Entry 3CC2 (X-ray diffraction, 2.40 A resolution); this record covers chains B and 0 of the 31 polymer chains in the assembly.

== Chain B ==
Name: 50S ribosomal protein L3P
From: Haloarcula marismortui
UniProt: P20279 (RL3_HALMA); residues 0-337 here correspond to UniProt positions 1-338 (UniProt number = residue number + 1)
Amino-acid sequence (338 residues; row label = number of the first residue in the row; numbering starts at 0):
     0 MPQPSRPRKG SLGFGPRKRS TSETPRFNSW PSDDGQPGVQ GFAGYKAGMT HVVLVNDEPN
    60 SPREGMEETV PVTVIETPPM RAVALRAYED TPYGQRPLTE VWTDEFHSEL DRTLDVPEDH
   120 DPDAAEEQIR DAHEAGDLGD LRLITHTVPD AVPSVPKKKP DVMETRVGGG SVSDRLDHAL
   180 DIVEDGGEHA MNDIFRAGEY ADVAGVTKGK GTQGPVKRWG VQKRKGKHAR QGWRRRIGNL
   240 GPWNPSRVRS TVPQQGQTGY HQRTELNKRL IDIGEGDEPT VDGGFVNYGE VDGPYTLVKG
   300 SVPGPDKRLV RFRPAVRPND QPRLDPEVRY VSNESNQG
Not modelled in the structure: 0
Bound ions: Na+ site 1: Arg-229 (shared with G836(0), U837(0), A1736(0) of chain 0); Mg2+ site 1: Gln-230 (shared with G836(0), U2615(0) of chain 0); Na+ site 2: Gln-230 (shared with U837(0) of chain 0); Mg2+ site 2: Asn-335 (shared with A2757(0) of chain 0)

== Chain 0 ==
Molecule: 23S ribosomal RNA
From: Haloarcula marismortui
Sequence (2923 nucleotides; numbered 1 to 2923; the number before each row is that of its first residue):
     1 GUUGGCUACU AUGCCAGCUG GUGGAUUGCU CGGCUCAGGC GCUGAUGAAG GACGUGCCAA
    61 GCUGCGAUAA GCUGUGGGGA GCCGCACGGA GGCGAAGAAC CACAGAUUUC CGAAUGAGAA
   121 UCUCUCUAAC AAUUGCUUCG CGCAAUGAGG AACCCCGAGA ACUGAAACAU CUCAGUAUCG
   181 GGAGGAACAG AAAACGCAAC GUGAUGUCGU UAGUAACCGC GAGUGAACGC GAUACAGCCC
   241 AAACCGAAGC CCUCACGGGC AAUGUGGUGU CAGGGCUACC UCUCAUCAGC CGACCGUCUU
   301 CACGAAGUCU CUUGGAAUAG AGCGUGAUAC AGGGUGACAA CCCCGUACUG AAGACCAGUA
   361 CGCUGUGCGG UAGUGCCAGA GUAGCGGGGG UUGGAUAUCC CUCGCGAAUA ACGCAGGCAU
   421 CGACUGCGAA GGCUAAACAC AACCUGAGAC CGAUAGUGAA CAAGUAGUGU GAACGAACGC
   481 UGCAAAGUAC CCUCAGAAGG GAGGCGAAAU AGAGCAUGAA AUCAGUUGGC GAUCGAGCGA
   541 CAGGGCAUAC AAGGUCCCUU GACGAAUGAC CGAGACGCGA GUCUCCAGUA AGACUCACGG
   601 GAAGCCGAUG UUCUGUCGUA CGUUUUGAAA AACGAGCCAG GGAGUGUGUC UGUAUGGCAA
   661 GUCUAACCGG AGUAUCCGGG GAGGCACAGG GAAACCGACA UGGCCGCAGG GCUUUGCCCG
   721 AGGGCCGCCG UCUUCAAGGG CGGGGAGCCA UGUGGACACG ACCCGAAUCC GGACGAUCUA
   781 CGCAUGGACA AGAUGAAGCG UGCCGAAAGG CACGUGGAAG UCUGUUAGAG UUGGUGUCCU
   841 ACAAUACCCU CUCGUGAUCU AUGUGUAGGG GUGAAAGGCC CAUCGAGUCC GGCAACAGCU
   901 GGUUCCAAUC GAAACAUGUC GAAGCAUGAC CUCCGCCGAG GUAGUCUGUG AGGUAGAGCG
   961 ACCGAUUGGU GUGUCCGCCU CCGAGAGGAG UCGGCACACC UGUCAAACUC CAAACUUACA
  1021 GACGCUGUUU GACGCGGGGA UUCCGGUGCG CGGGGUAAGC CUGUGUACCA GGAGGGGAAC
  1081 AACCCAGAGA UAGGUUAAGG UCCCCAAGUG UGGAUUAAGU GUAAUCCUCU GAAGGUGGUC
  1141 UCGAGCCCUA GACAGCCGGG AGGUGAGCUU AGAAGCAGCU ACCCUCUAAG AAAAGCGUAA
  1201 CAGCUUACCG GCCGAGGUUU GAGGCGCCCA AAAUGAUCGG GACUCAAAUC CACCACCGAG
  1261 ACCUGUCCGU ACCACUCAUA CUGGUAAUCG AGUAGAUUGG CGCUCUAAUU GGAUGGAAGC
  1321 AGGGGCGAGA GCUCCUGUGG ACCGAUUAGU GACGAAAAUC CUGGCCAUAG UAGCAGCGAU
  1381 AGUCGGGUGA GAACCCCGAC GGCCUAAUGG AUAAGGGUUC CUCAGCACUG CUGAUCAGCU
  1441 GAGGGUUAGC CGGUCCUAAG UCUCACCGCA ACUCGACUGA GACGAAAUGG GAAACAGGUU
  1501 AAUAUUCCUG UGCCAUCAUG CAGUGAAAGU UGACGCCCUG GGGUCGAUCA CGCCGGGCAU
  1561 UCGCCCGGUC GAACCGUCCA ACUCCGUGGA AGCCGUAAUG GCAGGAAGCG GACGAACGGC
  1621 GGCAUAGGGA AACGUGAUUC AACCUGGGGC CCAUGAAAAG ACGAGCAUGA UGUCCGUACC
  1681 GAGAACCGAC ACAGGUGUCC AUGGCGGCGA AAGCCAAGGC CUGUCGGGAG CAACCAACGU
  1741 UAGGGAAUUC GGCAAGUUAG UCCCGUACCU UCGGAAGAAG GGAUGCCUGC UCCGGAACGG
  1801 AGCAGGUCGC AGUGACUCGG AAGCUCGGAC UGUCUAGUAA CAACAUAGGU GACCGCAAAU
  1861 CCGCAAGGAC UCGUACGGUC ACUGAAUCCU GCCCAGUGCA GGUAUCUGAA CACCUCGUAC
  1921 AAGAGGACGA AGGACCUGUC AACGGCGGGG GUAACUAUGA CCCUCUUAAG GUAGCGUAGU
  1981 ACCUUGCCGC AUCAGUAGCG GCUUGCAUGA AUGGAUUAAC CAGAGCUUCA CUGUCCCAAC
  2041 GUUGGGCCCG GUGAACUGUA CAUUCCAGUG CGGAGUCUGG AGACACCCAG GGGGAAGCGA
  2101 AGACCCUAUG GAGCUUUACU GCAGGCUGUC GCUGAGACGU GGUCGCCGAU GUGCAGCAUA
  2161 GGUAGGAGUC GUUACAGAGG UACCCGCGCU AGCGGGCCAC CCAGACAACA GUGAAAUACU
  2221 ACCCGUCGGU GACUGCGACU CUCACUCCGG GAGGAGGACA CCGAUAGCCG GGCAGUUUGA
  2281 CUGGGGCGGU ACGCGCUCGA AAAGAUAUCG AGCGCGCCCU AUGGUCAUCU CAGCCGGGAC
  2341 AGAGACCCGG CGAAGAGUGC AAGAGCAAAA GAUGACUUGA CAGUGUUCUU CCCAACGAGG
  2401 AACGCUGACG CGAAAGCGUG GUCUAGCGAA CCAAUUAGCC UGCUUGAUGC GGGCAAUUGA
  2461 UGACAGAAAA GCUACCCUAG GGAUAACAGA GUCGUCACUC GCAAGAGCAC AUAUCGACCG
  2521 AGUGGCUUGC UACCUCGAUG UCGGUUCCCU CCAUCCUGCC CGUGCAGAAG CGGGCAAGGG
  2581 UGAGGUUGUU CGCCUAUUAA AGGAGGUCGU GAGCUGGGUU UAGACCGUCG UGAGACAGGU
  2641 CGGCUGCUAU CUACUGGGUG UGUAAUGGUG UCUGACAAGA ACGACCGUAU AGUACGAGAG
  2701 GAACUACGGU UGGUGGCCAC UGGUGUACCG GUUGUUCGAG AGAGCACGUG CCGGGUAGCC
  2761 ACGCCACACG GGGUAAGAGC UGAACGCAUC UAAGCUCGAA ACCCACUUGG AAAAGAGACA
  2821 CCGCCGAGGU CCCGCGUACA AGACGCGGUC GAUAGACUCG GGGUGUGCGC GUCGAGGUAA
  2881 CGAGACGUUA AGCCCACGAG CACUAACAGA CCAAAGCCAU CAU
Not modelled in the structure: 1-9, 126-127, 715, 971-998, 1560, 1952-1963, 2137-2236, 2339-2343, 2665-2666, 2915-2923
Modified / non-standard residues: 1MA (6-hydro-1-methyladenosine-5'-monophosphate) at position 628, OMU (o2'-methyluridine 5'-monophosphate) at position 2587, OMG (o2'-methylguanosine-5'-monophosphate) at position 2588, UR3 (3-methyluridine-5'-monophoshate) at position 2619, PSU (pseudouridine-5'-monophosphate) at position 2621
Bound ions: Mg2+ site 1 near G28 (its only coordinating residue here); Na+ site 1: C40, G41, A442, C443; Na+ site 2: G56, A59, G61; Na+ site 3: G66, U107, U108; Mg2+ site 2 near U115 (its only coordinating residue here); Na+ site 4: C130, U146; Na+ site 5: C141, G142; Mg2+ site 3: C162, U2276; K+ site 1: C162, U163, U172; Mg2+ site 4: A165, A167, C168; Na+ site 6: A165, A166, A167; Mg2+ site 5: A166, G219; 67 more Na+ sites not listed; 91 more Mg2+ sites not listed; 1 more K+ sites not listed

== Interface between chain B and chain 0 ==
Contacting residue pairs (339):
  Pro-1(B) / C2591(0)  phosphate contact
  Gln-2(B) / U2545(0)  hydrogen bond to the phosphate
  Gln-2(B) / U2546(0)  hydrogen bond to the base
  Gln-2(B) / C2547(0)  hydrogen bond to the base
  Pro-3(B) / G2582(0)  phosphate contact
  Pro-3(B) / A2583(0)  phosphate contact
  Ser-4(B) / U2581(0)  base contact
  Ser-4(B) / G2582(0)  hydrogen bond to the phosphate
  Arg-5(B) / C2547(0)  salt bridge to the phosphate
  Arg-5(B) / C2548(0)  salt bridge to the phosphate
  Arg-5(B) / U2581(0)  phosphate contact
  Pro-6(B) / G2580(0)  phosphate contact
  Pro-6(B) / U2581(0)  phosphate contact
  Pro-6(B) / G2713(0)  sugar contact
  Arg-7(B) / C2548(0)  phosphate contact
  Arg-7(B) / C2549(0)  salt bridge to the phosphate
  Arg-7(B) / U2714(0)  phosphate contact
  Lys-8(B) / C2547(0)  phosphate contact
  Lys-8(B) / C2548(0)  hydrogen bond to the phosphate
  Gly-9(B) / U2714(0)  hydrogen bond to the phosphate
  Gly-9(B) / G2715(0)  phosphate contact
  Ser-10(B) / A2681(0)  hydrogen bond to the base
  Ser-10(B) / U2714(0)  hydrogen bond to the phosphate
  Ser-10(B) / G2715(0)  hydrogen bond to the phosphate
  Leu-11(B) / C2549(0)  phosphate contact
  Leu-11(B) / A2678(0)  hydrogen bond to the sugar
  Leu-11(B) / G2679(0)  sugar contact
  Gly-12(B) / A2678(0)  base contact
  Gly-12(B) / G2679(0)  sugar contact
  Gly-12(B) / U2807(0)  base contact
  Gly-12(B) / U2808(0)  sugar contact
  Phe-13(B) / U2714(0)  sugar contact
  Phe-13(B) / G2715(0)  sugar contact
  Phe-13(B) / U2807(0)  sugar contact
  Phe-13(B) / U2808(0)  hydrogen bond to the sugar
  Gly-14(B) / U2808(0)  hydrogen bond to the sugar
  Gly-14(B) / G2809(0)  sugar contact
  Pro-15(B) / G2656(0)  phosphate contact
  Pro-15(B) / G2809(0)  sugar contact
  Arg-16(B) / G2656(0)  hydrogen bond to the phosphate
  Arg-16(B) / G2715(0)  salt bridge to the phosphate
  Lys-17(B) / G2656(0)  phosphate contact
  Lys-17(B) / G2657(0)  phosphate contact
  Lys-17(B) / G2809(0)  phosphate contact
  Lys-17(B) / G2810(0)  salt bridge to the phosphate
  Arg-18(B) / G2657(0)  hydrogen bond to the phosphate
  Arg-18(B) / G2658(0)  salt bridge to the phosphate
  Arg-18(B) / C2839(0)  hydrogen bond to the phosphate
  Arg-18(B) / G2842(0)  hydrogen bond to the base
  Arg-18(B) / A2843(0)  hydrogen bond to the base
  Thr-20(B) / G2810(0)  hydrogen bond to the phosphate
  Glu-22(B) / U2837(0)  base contact
  Arg-25(B) / U2671(0)  salt bridge to the phosphate
  Arg-25(B) / C2672(0)  salt bridge to the phosphate
  Asn-27(B) / U2807(0)  hydrogen bond to the phosphate
  Asn-27(B) / U2808(0)  hydrogen bond to the phosphate
  Ser-28(B) / C2806(0)  hydrogen bond to the phosphate
  Ser-28(B) / U2807(0)  phosphate contact
  Lys-45(B) / C2717(0)  hydrogen bond to the phosphate
  Lys-45(B) / C2718(0)  salt bridge to the phosphate
  Met-48(B) / C2717(0)  sugar contact
  Met-48(B) / C2718(0)  sugar contact
  Met-48(B) / A2719(0)  sugar contact
  Thr-49(B) / A2719(0)  hydrogen bond to the sugar
  His-50(B) / A2719(0)  hydrogen bond to the sugar
  Glu-57(B) / G2708(0)  phosphate contact
  Asn-59(B) / C2707(0)  phosphate contact
  Asn-59(B) / G2708(0)  sugar contact
  Pro-70(B) / A2719(0)  base contact
  Pro-70(B) / C2764(0)  sugar contact
  Arg-85(B) / G2670(0)  base contact
  Arg-85(B) / U2671(0)  hydrogen bond to the base
  Arg-85(B) / C2672(0)  sugar contact
  Arg-85(B) / C2819(0)  hydrogen bond to the base
  Tyr-87(B) / C2672(0)  hydrogen bond to the sugar
  Tyr-87(B) / U2673(0)  sugar contact
  Tyr-92(B) / G2674(0)  sugar contact
  Tyr-92(B) / G2815(0)  hydrogen bond to the base
  Gly-93(B) / G2674(0)  phosphate contact
  Gln-94(B) / U2673(0)  hydrogen bond to the sugar
  Gln-94(B) / G2674(0)  hydrogen bond to the phosphate
  Arg-95(B) / G2817(0)  sugar contact
  Arg-95(B) / A2818(0)  sugar contact
  Pro-96(B) / C2672(0)  sugar contact
  Pro-96(B) / A2818(0)  hydrogen bond to the sugar
  Pro-96(B) / C2819(0)  sugar contact
  Leu-97(B) / C2819(0)  phosphate contact
  Thr-98(B) / C2819(0)  phosphate contact
  Thr-98(B) / A2820(0)  phosphate contact
  Glu-99(B) / C2819(0)  hydrogen bond to the sugar
  Glu-99(B) / A2820(0)  sugar contact
  Trp-101(B) / A2820(0)  hydrogen bond to the sugar
  Arg-111(B) / G2847(0)  salt bridge to the phosphate
  Arg-111(B) / G2848(0)  salt bridge to the phosphate
  Thr-112(B) / U2669(0)  hydrogen bond to the sugar
  Thr-112(B) / G2670(0)  sugar contact
  Leu-113(B) / U2669(0)  sugar contact
  Leu-113(B) / G2670(0)  sugar contact
  Asp-114(B) / G2668(0)  hydrogen bond to the base
  Asp-114(B) / U2669(0)  sugar contact
  Asp-114(B) / C2821(0)  hydrogen bond to the sugar
  Asp-114(B) / C2822(0)  sugar contact
  Asp-114(B) / A2827(0)  sugar contact
  Asp-114(B) / G2828(0)  phosphate contact
  Val-115(B) / C2821(0)  sugar contact
  Val-115(B) / C2822(0)  sugar contact
  Pro-116(B) / C2821(0)  sugar contact
  Glu-117(B) / C2821(0)  phosphate contact
  Glu-117(B) / C2822(0)  hydrogen bond to the phosphate
  Glu-117(B) / G2823(0)  phosphate contact
  Asp-118(B) / C2821(0)  sugar contact
  Asp-118(B) / C2822(0)  hydrogen bond to the phosphate
  His-119(B) / A2820(0)  phosphate contact
  His-119(B) / C2821(0)  salt bridge to the phosphate
  Arg-141(B) / C2672(0)  hydrogen bond to the phosphate
  Arg-141(B) / U2673(0)  salt bridge to the phosphate
  Ile-143(B) / U2671(0)  sugar contact
  Val-154(B) / U2837(0)  base contact
  Pro-155(B) / U2837(0)  base contact
  Pro-155(B) / C2846(0)  sugar contact
  Pro-155(B) / G2847(0)  sugar contact
  Pro-155(B) / U2853(0)  phosphate contact
  Lys-156(B) / U2837(0)  base contact
  Lys-156(B) / C2846(0)  phosphate contact
  Lys-156(B) / G2847(0)  phosphate contact
  Lys-157(B) / G2847(0)  hydrogen bond to the phosphate
  Lys-157(B) / G2848(0)  salt bridge to the phosphate
  Lys-157(B) / G2851(0)  hydrogen bond to the phosphate
  Lys-157(B) / A2852(0)  salt bridge to the phosphate
  Lys-158(B) / C2846(0)  phosphate contact
  Lys-158(B) / G2847(0)  hydrogen bond to the phosphate
  Val-161(B) / G2670(0)  sugar contact
  Val-161(B) / U2671(0)  phosphate contact
  Met-162(B) / U2671(0)  phosphate contact
  Met-162(B) / C2672(0)  phosphate contact
  Glu-163(B) / U2671(0)  hydrogen bond to the sugar
  Glu-163(B) / C2672(0)  hydrogen bond to the phosphate
  Thr-206(B) / G2716(0)  phosphate contact
  Thr-206(B) / C2717(0)  phosphate contact
  Lys-207(B) / C2717(0)  hydrogen bond to the phosphate
  Lys-207(B) / C2718(0)  salt bridge to the phosphate
  Lys-207(B) / C2759(0)  salt bridge to the phosphate
  Lys-207(B) / A2838(0)  phosphate contact
  Gly-208(B) / A2838(0)  hydrogen bond to the phosphate
  Gly-208(B) / C2839(0)  phosphate contact
  Lys-209(B) / C2760(0)  salt bridge to the phosphate
  Lys-209(B) / C2839(0)  hydrogen bond to the phosphate
  Gly-210(B) / C2839(0)  hydrogen bond to the phosphate
  Gly-210(B) / A2840(0)  phosphate contact
  Thr-211(B) / A1732(0)  hydrogen bond to the sugar
  Thr-211(B) / A1733(0)  sugar contact
  Thr-211(B) / A2840(0)  hydrogen bond to the phosphate
  Gln-212(B) / A1732(0)  hydrogen bond to the sugar
  Gln-212(B) / A1733(0)  sugar contact
  Gly-213(B) / A1733(0)  hydrogen bond to the phosphate
  Gly-213(B) / C1734(0)  phosphate contact
  Val-215(B) / A2039(0)  phosphate contact
  Lys-216(B) / C2760(0)  salt bridge to the phosphate
  Arg-217(B) / U2655(0)  hydrogen bond to the sugar
  Arg-217(B) / G2656(0)  salt bridge to the phosphate
  Val-220(B) / C2547(0)  phosphate contact
  Gln-221(B) / A2038(0)  phosphate contact
  Gln-221(B) / U2546(0)  sugar contact
  Gln-221(B) / C2547(0)  hydrogen bond to the phosphate
  Lys-222(B) / A2038(0)  hydrogen bond to the phosphate
  Lys-222(B) / A2039(0)  phosphate contact
  Arg-223(B) / G2613(0)  hydrogen bond to the sugar
  Arg-223(B) / C2614(0)  hydrogen bond to the sugar
  Lys-224(B) / C2035(0)  phosphate contact
  Lys-224(B) / C2036(0)  salt bridge to the phosphate
  Lys-224(B) / C2037(0)  hydrogen bond to the phosphate
  Lys-224(B) / A2038(0)  salt bridge to the phosphate
  Gly-225(B) / U2034(0)  hydrogen bond to the phosphate
  Gly-225(B) / C2035(0)  hydrogen bond to the phosphate
  Lys-226(B) / U835(0)  phosphate contact
  Lys-226(B) / C1750(0)  base contact
  Lys-226(B) / G1751(0)  hydrogen bond to the base
  Lys-226(B) / C1753(0)  base contact
  Lys-226(B) / U2615(0)  phosphate contact
  Lys-226(B) / G2616(0)  salt bridge to the phosphate
  His-227(B) / G2544(0)  base contact
  His-227(B) / C2614(0)  hydrogen bond to the sugar
  His-227(B) / U2615(0)  sugar contact
  Arg-229(B) / U835(0)  salt bridge to the phosphate
  Arg-229(B) / G836(0)  sugar contact
  Arg-229(B) / C1753(0)  hydrogen bond to the base
  Arg-229(B) / A1754(0)  hydrogen bond to the sugar
  Gln-230(B) / U835(0)  hydrogen bond to the phosphate
  Gln-230(B) / G836(0)  phosphate contact
  Gln-230(B) / U837(0)  phosphate contact
  Gln-230(B) / C2614(0)  phosphate contact
  Gln-230(B) / U2615(0)  phosphate contact
  Gly-231(B) / U837(0)  phosphate contact
  Gly-231(B) / C1735(0)  phosphate contact
  Gly-231(B) / A1736(0)  phosphate contact
  Trp-232(B) / C1735(0)  phosphate contact
  Trp-232(B) / G2092(0)  hydrogen bond to the phosphate
  Trp-232(B) / G2613(0)  sugar contact
  Trp-232(B) / C2614(0)  sugar contact
  Arg-233(B) / C1735(0)  hydrogen bond to the phosphate
  Arg-233(B) / A1736(0)  salt bridge to the phosphate
  Arg-234(B) / C1734(0)  salt bridge to the phosphate
  Arg-234(B) / C1735(0)  hydrogen bond to the phosphate
  Arg-234(B) / A2039(0)  salt bridge to the phosphate
  Arg-235(B) / C1734(0)  hydrogen bond to the sugar
  Arg-235(B) / C1735(0)  salt bridge to the phosphate
  Arg-235(B) / G2091(0)  salt bridge to the phosphate
  Arg-235(B) / G2092(0)  salt bridge to the phosphate
  Ile-236(B) / U2546(0)  sugar contact
  Gly-237(B) / U2546(0)  hydrogen bond to the sugar
  Gly-237(B) / G2613(0)  base contact
  Asn-238(B) / G2093(0)  phosphate contact
  Asn-238(B) / U2546(0)  base contact
  Asn-238(B) / C2547(0)  hydrogen bond to the base
  Asn-238(B) / G2609(0)  base contact
  Asn-238(B) / U2610(0)  base contact
  Leu-239(B) / G2091(0)  base contact
  Leu-239(B) / G2092(0)  sugar contact
  Leu-239(B) / G2093(0)  hydrogen bond to the phosphate
  Gly-240(B) / G2093(0)  sugar contact
  Gly-240(B) / G2609(0)  base contact
  Pro-241(B) / G2093(0)  hydrogen bond to the sugar
  Pro-241(B) / C2548(0)  base contact
  Pro-241(B) / G2606(0)  base contact
  Pro-241(B) / G2609(0)  sugar contact
  Trp-242(B) / G2093(0)  hydrogen bond to the sugar
  Trp-242(B) / G2094(0)  sugar contact
  Trp-242(B) / A2096(0)  sugar contact
  Trp-242(B) / U2607(0)  stacking on the base
  Trp-242(B) / G2609(0)  hydrogen bond to the sugar
  Trp-242(B) / U2610(0)  phosphate contact
  Asn-243(B) / G2606(0)  hydrogen bond to the sugar
  Asn-243(B) / U2607(0)  hydrogen bond to the phosphate
  Pro-244(B) / U1234(0)  base contact
  Pro-244(B) / C2066(0)  phosphate contact
  Pro-244(B) / G2093(0)  hydrogen bond to the sugar
  Ser-245(B) / C2065(0)  phosphate contact
  Ser-245(B) / G2093(0)  hydrogen bond to the base
  Ser-245(B) / G2094(0)  sugar contact
  Arg-246(B) / U1234(0)  hydrogen bond to the base
  Arg-246(B) / C2065(0)  hydrogen bond to the phosphate
  Arg-246(B) / C2066(0)  salt bridge to the phosphate
  Arg-246(B) / G2093(0)  base contact
  Arg-246(B) / A2653(0)  sugar contact
  Val-247(B) / G2093(0)  base contact
  Val-247(B) / A2653(0)  hydrogen bond to the sugar
  Val-247(B) / C2654(0)  sugar contact
  Arg-248(B) / U1234(0)  sugar contact
  Arg-248(B) / C2548(0)  sugar contact
  Arg-248(B) / C2549(0)  hydrogen bond to the sugar
  Arg-248(B) / C2654(0)  sugar contact
  Ser-249(B) / C2654(0)  phosphate contact
  Ser-249(B) / U2655(0)  phosphate contact
  Thr-250(B) / C2548(0)  hydrogen bond to the sugar
  Thr-250(B) / C2549(0)  sugar contact
  Val-251(B) / C2548(0)  sugar contact
  Pro-252(B) / C2547(0)  phosphate contact
  Pro-252(B) / C2548(0)  sugar contact
  Gln-253(B) / G2090(0)  hydrogen bond to the base
  Gln-253(B) / G2091(0)  hydrogen bond to the base
  Gln-253(B) / C2654(0)  hydrogen bond to the base
  Gln-253(B) / U2655(0)  hydrogen bond to the sugar
  Gln-254(B) / A1733(0)  sugar contact
  Gln-254(B) / A2089(0)  base contact
  Gln-254(B) / G2090(0)  hydrogen bond to the sugar
  Gln-254(B) / U2655(0)  hydrogen bond to the sugar
  Gly-255(B) / G2656(0)  sugar contact
  Gln-256(B) / G2656(0)  hydrogen bond to the sugar
  Gln-256(B) / G2657(0)  sugar contact
  Gln-256(B) / C2839(0)  hydrogen bond to the phosphate
  Tyr-259(B) / A2838(0)  sugar contact
  Tyr-259(B) / C2844(0)  sugar contact
  Gln-261(B) / U2808(0)  hydrogen bond to the phosphate
  Gln-261(B) / G2809(0)  phosphate contact
  Arg-262(B) / G2715(0)  hydrogen bond to the phosphate
  Arg-262(B) / G2716(0)  salt bridge to the phosphate
  Arg-262(B) / U2808(0)  phosphate contact
  Thr-263(B) / U2807(0)  hydrogen bond to the phosphate
  Thr-263(B) / U2808(0)  hydrogen bond to the phosphate
  Glu-264(B) / G2715(0)  hydrogen bond to the base
  Glu-264(B) / G2716(0)  sugar contact
  Leu-265(B) / A2766(0)  hydrogen bond to the sugar
  Asn-266(B) / A2766(0)  sugar contact
  Asn-266(B) / C2767(0)  hydrogen bond to the phosphate
  Lys-267(B) / C2765(0)  hydrogen bond to the sugar
  Lys-267(B) / A2766(0)  sugar contact
  Asp-281(B) / G2861(0)  hydrogen bond to the sugar
  Gly-282(B) / G2860(0)  hydrogen bond to the base
  Gly-282(B) / G2861(0)  sugar contact
  Gly-282(B) / G2898(0)  sugar contact
  Phe-284(B) / C2897(0)  sugar contact
  Phe-284(B) / G2898(0)  sugar contact
  Val-285(B) / A2757(0)  phosphate contact
  Val-285(B) / G2758(0)  phosphate contact
  Val-285(B) / C2897(0)  sugar contact
  Asn-286(B) / G2758(0)  sugar contact
  Asn-286(B) / C2897(0)  hydrogen bond to the sugar
  Asn-286(B) / G2898(0)  phosphate contact
  Tyr-287(B) / G2898(0)  sugar contact
  Gly-288(B) / G2898(0)  phosphate contact
  Glu-289(B) / G2898(0)  sugar contact
  Glu-289(B) / A2899(0)  sugar contact
  Lys-298(B) / C2765(0)  sugar contact
  Lys-298(B) / A2766(0)  salt bridge to the phosphate
  Gly-299(B) / C2765(0)  sugar contact
  Ser-300(B) / G2716(0)  hydrogen bond to the base
  Ser-300(B) / C2717(0)  sugar contact
  Ser-300(B) / C2765(0)  base contact
  Val-301(B) / C2717(0)  sugar contact
  Pro-302(B) / G2716(0)  sugar contact
  Pro-302(B) / C2717(0)  sugar contact
  Gly-303(B) / C2717(0)  hydrogen bond to the phosphate
  Gly-303(B) / C2718(0)  phosphate contact
  Pro-304(B) / U2837(0)  sugar contact
  Asp-305(B) / U2837(0)  sugar contact
  Lys-306(B) / U2837(0)  hydrogen bond to the base
  Arg-307(B) / U2837(0)  hydrogen bond to the base
  Arg-307(B) / A2838(0)  salt bridge to the phosphate
  Arg-312(B) / U2807(0)  salt bridge to the phosphate
  Arg-316(B) / C2682(0)  salt bridge to the phosphate
  Arg-316(B) / C2767(0)  hydrogen bond to the phosphate
  Arg-316(B) / A2768(0)  hydrogen bond to the phosphate
  Arg-316(B) / C2806(0)  sugar contact
  Asn-318(B) / C2767(0)  hydrogen bond to the phosphate
  Asn-318(B) / A2768(0)  hydrogen bond to the phosphate
  Ser-334(B) / G2861(0)  hydrogen bond to the sugar
  Ser-334(B) / G2862(0)  hydrogen bond to the phosphate
  Asn-335(B) / A2719(0)  sugar contact
  Asn-335(B) / A2757(0)  phosphate contact
  Gln-336(B) / U2756(0)  phosphate contact
  Gln-336(B) / A2757(0)  phosphate contact
  Gln-336(B) / G2860(0)  base contact
  Gln-336(B) / G2861(0)  hydrogen bond to the base
  Gln-336(B) / G2862(0)  sugar contact
  Gln-336(B) / C2897(0)  hydrogen bond to the base
  Gly-337(B) / U2756(0)  hydrogen bond to the phosphate
  Gly-337(B) / A2757(0)  hydrogen bond to the phosphate
  Gly-337(B) / G2862(0)  phosphate contact
  Gly-337(B) / G2863(0)  phosphate contact
Other interface residues (no listed pair), chain B (148 interface residues in all): Ser-19, Ser-153, Thr-257, His-260, Gly-283, Arg-310, Val-315, Glu-333
Other interface residues (no listed pair), chain 0 (125 interface residues in all): G834, A2095, U2539, A2680, G2712, C2720, G2845

== In short ==
148 residues of chain B and 125 residues of chain 0 are in contact, with 117 hydrogen bonds, 36 salt bridges
and 1 aromatic stacking contact. Polar contacts include Gln-2(B)/U2546(0), Gln-2(B)/C2547(0) and
Ser-10(B)/A2681(0). The Na+ site is built by G836(0), U837(0), A1736(0) and Arg-229(B).
Chain B is 50S ribosomal protein L3P and chain 0 is 23S ribosomal RNA, both from Haloarcula marismortui; the
structure, The Refined Crystal Structure of the Haloarcula Marismortui Large Ribosomal Subunit at 2.4 Angstrom
Resolution with ..., was determined by X-ray diffraction, deposited together with 3CC4, 3CC7, 3CCE, 3CCJ,
3CCL, 3CCM and 6 further entries.
